PDB entry 4GSR | X-ray diffraction, 1.79 A resolution | chain A

== Chain A ==
Name: Probable conserved lipoprotein LPPS
From: Mycobacterium tuberculosis
UniProt: O53223 (O53223_MYCTU); residue numbers follow UniProt; this construct covers 131-408
Amino-acid sequence (287 residues; each row starts with the number of its first residue):
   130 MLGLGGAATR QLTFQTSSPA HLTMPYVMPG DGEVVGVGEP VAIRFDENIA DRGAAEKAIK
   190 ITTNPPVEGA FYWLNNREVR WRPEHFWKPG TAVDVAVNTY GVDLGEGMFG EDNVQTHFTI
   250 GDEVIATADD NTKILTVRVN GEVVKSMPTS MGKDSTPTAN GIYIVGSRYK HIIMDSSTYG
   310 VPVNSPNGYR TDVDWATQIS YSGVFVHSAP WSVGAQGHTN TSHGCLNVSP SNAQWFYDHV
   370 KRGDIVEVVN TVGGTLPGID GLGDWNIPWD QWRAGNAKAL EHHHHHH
Not modelled in the structure: 130-145, 409-416
Differences from the reference sequence: expression tag (130, 409-416)
Ligand contacts: 2-(ethylmercuri-thio)-benzoic acid (EMT): His214, Phe215, Glu252, Ile254
UniProt features mapped onto this chain:
  - active site: His336 (Proton donor/acceptor), Cys354 (Nucleophile)
  - binding site (Ca(2+)): Asp232, Glu235, Gly236
  - binding site (substrate): Tyr318, Ser331, Gly332, Asn356
  - site: Cys354 (Binds to carbapenem drug (covalent))
From the paper describing this entry:
  - binding site for 2-(ethylmercuri-thio)-benzoic acid: Phe215
  - catalytic residues: His336 (proposed by the authors, not directly observed)

== In short ==
Bound to chain A: 2-(ethylmercuri-thio)-benzoic acid. From UniProt: active-site residues His336 and Cys354, 3
Ca2+-binding residues and 4 substrate-binding residues. From the paper: the catalytic residue His336; a
binding site for 2-(ethylmercuri-thio)-benzoic acid at Phe215.
Chain A is Probable conserved lipoprotein LPPS (Mycobacterium tuberculosis); the structure, Structural basis
for the inhibition of Mycobacterium tuberculosis L,D-transpeptidase by meropenem, a drug effective against
extensively ..., was determined by X-ray diffraction (same publication as 4GSQ and 4GSU).
